PDB entry 2R2X | X-ray diffraction, 2.40 A resolution | chain A

[Chain A]
Name: Ricin A chain
Source organism: Ricinus communis
Notes: EC 3.2.2.22
Reference sequence: P02879 (RICI_RICCO); residues 1-267 here correspond to UniProt positions 36-302 (UniProt number = residue number + 35)
Chain sequence (268 residues; each row starts with the number of its first residue; numbering starts at 0):
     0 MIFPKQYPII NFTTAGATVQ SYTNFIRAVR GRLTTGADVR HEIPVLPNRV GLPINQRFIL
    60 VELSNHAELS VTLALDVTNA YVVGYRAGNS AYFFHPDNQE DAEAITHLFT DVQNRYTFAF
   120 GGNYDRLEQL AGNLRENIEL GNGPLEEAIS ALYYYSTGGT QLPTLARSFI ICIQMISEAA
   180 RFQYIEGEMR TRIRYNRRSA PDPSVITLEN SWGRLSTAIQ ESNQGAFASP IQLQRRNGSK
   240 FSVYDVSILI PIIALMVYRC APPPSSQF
Not modelled in the structure: 0-5, 264-267
Sequence notes: expression tag (0)
Small-molecule neighbours: urea (URE): Y80, V81, F93, G121, I172
Reported in the primary citation:
  - binding site for urea: R180
  - conformationally variable residues (side-chain flip): Y80, R180
  - catalytic residues: R180 (citing earlier work)
  - mutagenesis - R180H, R180K: decreased catalytic activity (citing earlier work)
  - mutagenesis - R180H: decreased stability (citing earlier work)

[Overview]
Chain A binds urea. From the paper: the catalytic residue R180; R180H and R180K reduce catalytic activity.
Chain A is Ricin A chain (Ricinus communis); the structure, Ricin A-chain (recombinant) complex with Urea, was
determined by X-ray diffraction, deposited together with 2P8N, 2PJO and 2R3D.
